PDB entry 6RAO | electron microscopy, 3.10 A resolution | chains I and J of the 10 polymer chains in the assembly

# Chain I
Molecule: Afp11
Source organism: Serratia entomophila
UniProtKB: Q6HAC8 (Q6HAC8_9GAMM); the construct has insertions or renumbered stretches relative to UniProt, so the offset changes along the chain: 1-572 = UniProt 1-572; 575-605 = UniProt 577-607
Sequence (607 residues; row label = number of the first residue in the row; note: 2 numbers in that range are skipped by the numbering (no residue carries them; nothing is unmodelled there); a row labelled like 572A-572D holds insertion residues (572A, then the next letters in order)):
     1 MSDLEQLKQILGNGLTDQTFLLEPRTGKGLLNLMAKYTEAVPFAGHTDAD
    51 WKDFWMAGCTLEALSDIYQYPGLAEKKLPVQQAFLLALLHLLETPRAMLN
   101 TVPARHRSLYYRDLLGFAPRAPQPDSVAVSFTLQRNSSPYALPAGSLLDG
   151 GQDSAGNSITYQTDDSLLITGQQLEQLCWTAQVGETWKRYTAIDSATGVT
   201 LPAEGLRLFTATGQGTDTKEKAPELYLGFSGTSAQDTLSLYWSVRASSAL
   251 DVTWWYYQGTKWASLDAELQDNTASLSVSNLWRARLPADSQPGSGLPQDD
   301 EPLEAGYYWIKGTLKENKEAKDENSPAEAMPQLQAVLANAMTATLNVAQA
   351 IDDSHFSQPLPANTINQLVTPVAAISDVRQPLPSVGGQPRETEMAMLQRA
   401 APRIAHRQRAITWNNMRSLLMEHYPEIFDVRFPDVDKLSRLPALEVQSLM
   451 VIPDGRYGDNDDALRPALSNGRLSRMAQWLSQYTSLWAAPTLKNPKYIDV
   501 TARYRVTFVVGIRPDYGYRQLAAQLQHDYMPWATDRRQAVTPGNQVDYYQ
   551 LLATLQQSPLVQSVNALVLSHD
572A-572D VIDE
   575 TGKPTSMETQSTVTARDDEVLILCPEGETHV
Unresolved in the structure: 1-18, 178-221, 263-333, 457-462, 511-513, 537-541, 572A-572D, 593-605

# Chain J
Molecule: Afp12
Source organism: Serratia entomophila
UniProtKB: Q6HAC7 (Q6HAC7_9GAMM); residue numbers follow UniProt; this construct covers 1-963
Sequence (963 residues; each row starts with the number of its first residue):
     1 MSKENALFPAVKDAIVFDALWQQAHEKVTALSGEIWTDTGDHDPGVTLLQ
    51 SATWNCSDLSYRASLSLNDLLTHQDQSTLFPEEFGPEQVLTCNTVTAEDY
   101 RRALLDVHSSDIQALDTPEQDFLFSDVSLTQEPKEHRFHWWYNAEKREYS
   151 FRKPTDSGEVNELKLRGNLWLSLVPTRYTQSLSPENLAAVEQCLAEFLAA
   201 HRNLGEVVSRITWLQPATFSPRMTIELADNIGDINQVAAQIYQVTDAFLR
   251 PAVARYTTEQRRALGDADDAIFEGPRLKHGWQQTAPSQITSGGYVLNLGP
   301 LVNLLLAIPGVASLSTLSVDKGDGHITAVTGDNLRWQVADGYYPLLWGAP
   351 PLSLLAGDDSPLTLVSKGGIRNTLESEAMAGYLTQADLIVTTPTVLPAGR
   401 FRDQTLYIPIGQRQPECYALQQPDTVIDDQTRAVHQFLLPVDQLLADGTA
   451 ELAQLPTLLAFKNRGDAIRGTRWPYTNAMVQQAIHQPYAKTLEAIAQQDA
   501 AIFTQDKQPVGGNYARELDFLQYLLGYFGTQRAALPLTLDLPDFLATQRA
   551 YLAQQPALGYDRINIRIDQVSALQKRIAARIGLDSICFADNPDLGQLPFY
   601 LIEHRQLLPQTPDSTFDSEQTPSGFAVAEPDITLTQAGSVGKVVQGQLID
   651 LIAIEGGSRLHVSRLLVIKAEGDSFTVSTENSQQLHNTLSRLETAWASHN
   701 LRWQNSNVWLQDMDYRLNYAEAKLQPANPQQRLLASNAQSPYPAMVSVGD
   751 GIVLRPAGLQFYMPGANATRAATLDADWQLAATVKAVDPIAGTLLIEKAA
   801 GSTEDFPSAESSFRYQWAFSQANYATTDRFSFVVSAVLNRRLIENPNIVP
   851 EQLVAWIQETIMAEFPAHVSLINHWLDDATFNNFGVTYSRWQNSGMPLGD
   901 DAFALMQILTLGHLPVTQLDIGLMRIATEEQRTEVIGDGSQWHEDVILRE
   951 ELFYVPKDVQTTL
Unresolved in the structure: 1-3, 111-123, 141-166, 231-233, 366-370, 599-963

# How chain I and chain J interact
Pairs across the interface (123; chain I residue first):
  Phe-20(I) / Arg-516(J)
  Phe-20(I) / Phe-520(J)  hydrophobic
  Phe-20(I) / Tyr-523(J)  hydrophobic
  Leu-22(I) / Glu-451(J)
  Leu-22(I) / Arg-516(J)
  Glu-23(I) / Glu-451(J)
  Glu-23(I) / Arg-516(J)
  Pro-24(I) / Arg-516(J)
  Arg-25(I) / Arg-469(J)
  Leu-33(I) / Arg-469(J)
  Leu-33(I) / Asp-499(J)
  Met-34(I) / Pro-440(J)  hydrophobic
  Lys-36(I) / Asp-499(J)
  Tyr-37(I) / Leu-439(J)
  Tyr-37(I) / Gln-443(J)  hydrogen bond
  Tyr-37(I) / Leu-492(J)
  Ala-40(I) / Leu-492(J)  hydrophobic
  Ala-40(I) / Ile-495(J)  hydrophobic
  Val-41(I) / Gln-436(J)
  Val-41(I) / Leu-492(J)  hydrophobic
  Pro-42(I) / Gln-436(J)
  Ala-44(I) / Asp-429(J)
  Ala-44(I) / Gln-436(J)  hydrogen bond (backbone-side chain)
  Gly-45(I) / Asp-429(J)
  Trp-51(I) / Ala-433(J)
  Trp-51(I) / Gln-436(J)
  Trp-51(I) / Phe-437(J)
  Phe-54(I) / Phe-437(J)  hydrophobic
  Trp-55(I) / Phe-437(J)  hydrophobic
  Ile-67(I) / Leu-31(J)  hydrophobic
  Pro-71(I) / Leu-31(J)  hydrophobic
  Ala-74(I) / Leu-31(J)
  Glu-75(I) / Glu-34(J)
  Lys-76(I) / Ala-30(J)
  Lys-76(I) / Leu-31(J)
  Lys-76(I) / Ser-32(J)
  Lys-76(I) / Gly-33(J)  hydrogen bond (backbone-backbone)
  Lys-76(I) / Glu-34(J)  hydrogen bond (backbone-backbone)
  Lys-77(I) / Leu-31(J)  hydrogen bond (backbone-backbone)
  Lys-77(I) / Glu-34(J)
  Lys-77(I) / Ile-35(J)
  Leu-78(I) / Leu-31(J)  hydrophobic
  Val-80(I) / Ile-35(J)  hydrophobic
  Val-80(I) / Trp-36(J)  hydrophobic
  Ala-83(I) / Val-28(J)
  Ala-83(I) / Leu-31(J)  hydrophobic
  Phe-84(I) / Leu-49(J)  hydrophobic
  Phe-84(I) / Phe-437(J)  hydrophobic
  Phe-84(I) / Val-441(J)  hydrophobic
  Leu-86(I) / Leu-31(J)  hydrophobic
  Ala-87(I) / Lys-27(J)
  Ala-87(I) / Val-28(J)  hydrophobic
  Leu-88(I) / Val-441(J)  hydrophobic
  His-90(I) / Lys-27(J)
  Leu-91(I) / Leu-20(J)
  Leu-91(I) / Ala-24(J)  hydrophobic
  Leu-91(I) / Thr-53(J)
  Leu-91(I) / Cys-56(J)
  Leu-92(I) / Leu-445(J)  hydrophobic
  Met-98(I) / Ser-60(J)
  Met-98(I) / Ala-63(J)
  Leu-99(I) / Glu-451(J)
  Leu-99(I) / Leu-455(J)  hydrophobic
  Val-102(I) / Leu-459(J)  hydrophobic
  Pro-103(I) / Tyr-523(J)  hydrogen bond (backbone-side chain)
  Pro-103(I) / Tyr-527(J)  hydrogen bond (backbone-side chain)
  Ala-104(I) / Tyr-523(J)
  Arg-105(I) / Asn-5(J)
  Arg-105(I) / Leu-7(J)
  Arg-105(I) / Leu-67(J)
  His-106(I) / Leu-71(J)
  His-106(I) / Phe-80(J)
  His-106(I) / Leu-459(J)
  His-106(I) / Tyr-527(J)  hydrogen bond
  Arg-107(I) / Tyr-527(J)  hydrogen bond (backbone-side chain)
  Leu-109(I) / Leu-67(J)  hydrophobic
  Tyr-110(I) / Phe-80(J)  hydrophobic
  Tyr-110(I) / Phe-84(J)  hydrogen bond (side chain-backbone)
  Tyr-110(I) / Val-89(J)
  Tyr-110(I) / Phe-528(J)
  Tyr-111(I) / Tyr-527(J)  hydrogen bond (side chain-backbone)
  Leu-114(I) / Phe-84(J)
  Leu-114(I) / Gly-85(J)
  Leu-114(I) / Pro-397(J)  hydrophobic
  Leu-115(I) / Pro-86(J)
  Leu-115(I) / Val-89(J)  hydrophobic
  Leu-115(I) / Asp-268(J)
  Gly-116(I) / Asp-268(J)
  Ala-401(I) / Tyr-527(J)
  Ala-401(I) / Gly-529(J)
  Arg-403(I) / Leu-90(J)
  Arg-403(I) / Thr-91(J)  hydrogen bond (side chain-backbone)
  Arg-403(I) / Asp-269(J)  hydrogen bond (side chain-backbone)
  Arg-403(I) / Phe-272(J)  hydrogen bond (side chain-backbone)
  Ile-404(I) / Leu-90(J)
  Ile-404(I) / Phe-528(J)
  Ala-405(I) / Leu-90(J)
  Ala-405(I) / Phe-528(J)
  Ala-405(I) / Gly-529(J)
  His-406(I) / Leu-90(J)
  Arg-407(I) / Gln-88(J)
  Arg-407(I) / Val-89(J)  hydrogen bond (side chain-backbone)
  Arg-407(I) / Leu-90(J)
  Arg-407(I) / Thr-91(J)
  Arg-407(I) / Cys-92(J)  hydrogen bond (side chain-backbone)
  Arg-407(I) / Asn-93(J)
  Arg-407(I) / Pro-556(J)  hydrogen bond (side chain-backbone)
  Arg-407(I) / Gly-559(J)  hydrogen bond (side chain-backbone)
  Arg-407(I) / Tyr-560(J)
  Arg-407(I) / Arg-562(J)
  Arg-409(I) / Asn-93(J)
  Arg-409(I) / Asp-99(J)  salt bridge
  Ile-411(I) / Arg-562(J)
  Ile-411(I) / Ile-563(J)  hydrophobic
  Asn-415(I) / Arg-562(J)  hydrogen bond
  Ser-485(I) / Thr-96(J)
  Leu-486(I) / Thr-96(J)
  Leu-486(I) / Leu-129(J)  hydrophobic
  Leu-486(I) / Leu-169(J)  hydrophobic
  Trp-487(I) / Gln-131(J)  hydrogen bond
  Trp-487(I) / Gly-167(J)  hydrogen bond (side chain-backbone)
  Trp-487(I) / Asn-168(J)  hydrogen bond (side chain-backbone)
  Trp-487(I) / Leu-169(J)
Other interface residues (no listed pair), chain I (71 interface residues in all): Leu-21, Leu-30, Thr-38, Phe-43, Tyr-68, Gln-81, Leu-89, Thr-94, Pro-95, Thr-101, Thr-412, Thr-484
Other interface residues (no listed pair), chain J (89 interface residues in all): Ala-6, Ile-15, Gln-23, Thr-29, Gly-45, Leu-48, Leu-59, Ser-64, Leu-79, Ala-97, Arg-137, Glu-273, Gly-274, Val-395, Leu-444, Leu-452, Phe-461, Trp-473, Tyr-488, Asp-519, Gly-526

# Summary
71 residues of chain I and 89 residues of chain J are in contact, with 22 hydrogen bonds and 1 salt bridge.
Polar pairs include Arg-409(I)/Asp-99(J), Tyr-37(I)/Gln-443(J) and Ala-44(I)/Gln-436(J).
Chain I is Afp11 and chain J is Afp12, both from Serratia entomophila; the structure, Cryo-EM structure of the
anti-feeding prophage (AFP) baseplate, 6-fold symmetrised, was determined by electron microscopy together with
6RBK, 6RBN, 6RGL, 6RAP and 6RC8 from the same study.
